PDB entry 7KGB | electron microscopy, 2.70 A resolution | chains a and l of the 52 polymer chains in the assembly

== Chain a ==
Molecule: 16S rRNA
Source organism: Mycobacterium tuberculosis (strain ATCC 25618 / H37Rv)
Sequence (1537 nucleotides; each row starts with the number of its first residue):
     1 UUUUGUUUGG AGAGUUUGAU CCUGGCUCAG GACGAACGCU GGCGGCGUGC UUAACACAUG
    61 CAAGUCGAAC GGAAAGGUCU CUUCGGAGAU ACUCGAGUGG CGAACGGGUG AGUAACACGU
   121 GGGUGAUCUG CCCUGCACUU CGGGAUAAGC CUGGGAAACU GGGUCUAAUA CCGGAUAGGA
   181 CCACGGGAUG CAUGUCUUGU GGUGGAAAGC GCUUUAGCGG UGUGGGAUGA GCCCGCGGCC
   241 UAUCAGCUUG UUGGUGGGGU GACGGCCUAC CAAGGCGACG ACGGGUAGCC GGCCUGAGAG
   301 GGUGUCCGGC CACACUGGGA CUGAGAUACG GCCCAGACUC CUACGGGAGG CAGCAGUGGG
   361 GAAUAUUGCA CAAUGGGCGC AAGCCUGAUG CAGCGACGCC GCGUGGGGGA UGACGGCCUU
   421 CGGGUUGUAA ACCUCUUUCA CCAUCGACGA AGGUCCGGGU UCUCUCGGAU UGACGGUAGG
   481 UGGAGAAGAA GCACCGGCCA ACUACGUGCC AGCAGCCXCG GUAAUACGUA GGGUGCGAGC
   541 GUUGUCCGGA AUUACUGGGC GUAAAGAGCU CGUAGGUGGU UUGUCGCGUU GUUCGUGAAA
   601 UCUCACGGCU UAACUGUGAG CGUGCGGGCG AUACGGGCAG ACUAGAGUAC UGCAGGGGAG
   661 ACUGGAAUUC CUGGUGUAGC GGUGGAAUGC GCAGAUAUCA GGAGGAACAC CGGUGGCGAA
   721 GGCGGGUCUC UGGGCAGUAA CUGACGCUGA GGAGCGAAAG CGUGGGGAGC GAACAGGAUU
   781 AGAUACCCUG GUAGUCCACG CCGUAAACGG UGGGUACUAG GUGUGGGUUU CCUUCCUUGG
   841 GAUCCGUGCC GUAGCUAACG CAUUAAGUAC CCCGCCUGGG GAGUACGGCC GCAAGGCUAA
   901 AACUCAAAGG AAUUGACGGG GGCCCGCACA AGCGGCGGAG CAUGUGGAUU AAUUCGAUGX
   961 AACGCGAAGA ACCUUACCUG GGUUUGACAU GCACAGGACG CGUCUAGAGA UAGGCGUUCC
  1021 CUUGUGGCCU GUGUGCAGGU GGUGCAUGGC UGUCGUCAGC UCGUGUCGUG AGAUGUUGGG
  1081 UUAAGUCCCG CAACGAGCGC AACCCUUGUC UCAUGUUGCC AGCACGUAAU GGUGGGGACU
  1141 CGUGAGAGAC UGCCGGGGUC AACUCGGAGG AAGGUGGGGA UGACGUCAAG UCAUCAUGCC
  1201 CCUUAUGUCC AGGGCUUCAC ACAUGCUACA AUGGCCGGUA CAAAGGGCUG CGAUGCCGCG
  1261 AGGUUAAGCG AAUCCUUAAA AGCCGGUCUC AGUUCGGAUC GGGGUCUGCA ACUCGACCCC
  1321 GUGAAGUCGG AGUCGCUAGU AAUCGCAGAU CAGCAACGCU GCGGUGAAUA CGUUCCCGGG
  1381 CCUUGUACAC ACCGCCCGUC ACGUCAUGAA AGUCGGUAAC ACCCGAAGCC AGUGGCCUAA
  1441 CCCUCGGGAG GGAGCUGUCG AAGGUGGGAU CGGCGAUUGG GACGAAGUCG UAACAAGGUA
  1501 GCCGUACCGG AAGGUGCGGC UGGAUCACCU CCUUUCU
Unresolved in the structure: 1-7, 1527-1537
Modified residues: G7M (N7-methyl-guanosine-5'-monophosphate) at position 518, 2MG (2N-methylguanosine-5'-monophosphate) at position 959, 5MC (5-methylcytidine-5'-monophosphate) at position 960, 4OC (4n,o2'-methylcytidine-5'-monophosphate) at position 1395, UR3 (3-methyluridine-5'-monophoshate) at position 1491, 2MG (2N-methylguanosine-5'-monophosphate) at position 1509, MA6 (6N-dimethyladenosine-5'-monophoshate) at position 1511, MA6 (6N-dimethyladenosine-5'-monophoshate) at position 1512

== Chain l ==
Name: 30S ribosomal protein S12
Source organism: Mycobacterium tuberculosis (strain ATCC 25618 / H37Rv)
UniProt: P9WH63 (RS12_MYCTU); residues 1-124 here = UniProt positions 1-124
Sequence (124 residues; numbered 1 to 124; the number before each row is that of its first residue):
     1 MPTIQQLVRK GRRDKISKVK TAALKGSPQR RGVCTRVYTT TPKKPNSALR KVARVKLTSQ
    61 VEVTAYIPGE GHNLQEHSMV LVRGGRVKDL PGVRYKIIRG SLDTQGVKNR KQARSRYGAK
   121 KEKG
Unresolved in the structure: 1, 124
UniProt features mapped onto this chain:
  - natural variant: Lys-43 (K43R: In strain: 9106, 9181 and 4 more; K43T: In strain: TCVGH25), Lys-88 (K88Q: In strain: F05; K88R: In strain: C37; K88T: In strain: F18)

== Chain a / chain l interface ==
Residue-residue contacts (105; chain a residue first):
  G25(a) with Lys-15(l), salt bridge to the phosphate
  A36(a) with Gln-29(l), hydrogen bond to the sugar
  C37(a) with Gln-29(l), sugar contact; Ile-98(l), sugar contact
  G38(a) with Gly-100(l), phosphate contact; Ser-115(l), hydrogen bond to the sugar; Gly-118(l), sugar contact
  C39(a) with Arg-114(l), sugar contact; Ser-115(l), sugar contact; Ala-119(l), sugar contact; Lys-120(l), salt bridge to the phosphate; Lys-121(l), phosphate contact
  U40(a) with Lys-120(l), phosphate contact; Lys-121(l), hydrogen bond to the phosphate
  C240(a) with Arg-13(l), salt bridge to the phosphate
  U241(a) with Arg-13(l), salt bridge to the phosphate
  G361(a) with Arg-30(l), phosphate contact; Arg-31(l), salt bridge to the phosphate; Thr-58(l), phosphate contact
  A362(a) with Ser-27(l), base contact; Pro-28(l), base contact; Gln-29(l), base contact; Arg-30(l), salt bridge to the phosphate; Arg-31(l), salt bridge to the phosphate; Thr-58(l), hydrogen bond to the phosphate; Leu-81(l), sugar contact
  C492(a) with Arg-114(l), salt bridge to the phosphate; Lys-121(l), salt bridge to the phosphate
  A493(a) with Ala-113(l), phosphate contact; Ser-115(l), hydrogen bond to the phosphate
  C494(a) with Ala-113(l), phosphate contact; Arg-116(l), salt bridge to the phosphate
  C509(a) with Asn-46(l), base contact; Ser-47(l), phosphate contact
  C510(a) with Ser-47(l), phosphate contact
  A511(a) with Leu-49(l), hydrogen bond to the phosphate; Lys-51(l), salt bridge to the phosphate
  G512(a) with Arg-50(l), hydrogen bond to the base; Lys-51(l), salt bridge to the phosphate; Gly-69(l), phosphate contact; Glu-70(l), phosphate contact; Gly-71(l), phosphate contact
  C513(a) with Asn-46(l), base contact; Arg-50(l), base contact; Tyr-66(l), hydrogen bond to the phosphate; Pro-68(l), phosphate contact; Gly-69(l), hydrogen bond to the phosphate; Tyr-117(l), sugar contact
  A514(a) with Val-87(l), hydrogen bond to the base; Asp-89(l), hydrogen bond to the base; Arg-116(l), salt bridge to the phosphate
  G515(a) with Arg-86(l), phosphate contact
  C516(a) with Arg-86(l), salt bridge to the phosphate; Lys-88(l), phosphate contact
  C517(a) with Lys-88(l), salt bridge to the phosphate
  G7M_518(a) with Asn-46(l), base contact
  C519(a) with Asn-46(l), base contact
  G520(a) with Asn-46(l), hydrogen bond to the base
  G528(a) with Glu-70(l), sugar contact; Arg-110(l), salt bridge to the phosphate
  U529(a) with Arg-110(l), salt bridge to the phosphate; Lys-111(l), hydrogen bond to the phosphate; Gln-112(l), hydrogen bond to the phosphate
  A530(a) with Lys-111(l), phosphate contact; Gln-112(l), phosphate contact
  U542(a) with Arg-83(l), hydrogen bond to the sugar
  U543(a) with Pro-28(l), hydrogen bond to the sugar; Arg-83(l), sugar contact; Gly-84(l), hydrogen bond to the sugar
  G544(a) with Thr-21(l), phosphate contact; Pro-28(l), sugar contact; Gly-84(l), phosphate contact
  U545(a) with Lys-20(l), salt bridge to the phosphate; Thr-21(l), phosphate contact
  U552(a) with Lys-15(l), sugar contact
  U553(a) with Arg-12(l), base contact; Arg-13(l), hydrogen bond to the base; Asp-14(l), hydrogen bond to the sugar; Lys-15(l), base contact
  A554(a) with Arg-12(l), base contact
  C555(a) with Leu-7(l), phosphate contact; Arg-12(l), salt bridge to the phosphate
  G558(a) with Pro-2(l), base contact; Arg-12(l), hydrogen bond to the base
  G559(a) with Pro-2(l), base contact
  G576(a) with Gln-5(l), sugar contact
  C873(a) with Thr-3(l), phosphate contact; Gln-5(l), phosphate contact; Gln-6(l), phosphate contact; Arg-9(l), salt bridge to the phosphate
  G874(a) with Gln-6(l), hydrogen bond to the phosphate; Arg-9(l), salt bridge to the phosphate; Lys-10(l), salt bridge to the phosphate
  C875(a) with Pro-2(l), base contact; Lys-10(l), salt bridge to the phosphate
  U877(a) with Arg-12(l), base contact; Lys-15(l), hydrogen bond to the phosphate
  G878(a) with Lys-15(l), salt bridge to the phosphate
  A902(a) with Lys-18(l), phosphate contact
  C903(a) with Lys-18(l), salt bridge to the phosphate
  U904(a) with Lys-18(l), base contact
  C905(a) with Lys-43(l), salt bridge to the phosphate
  A906(a) with Lys-43(l), salt bridge to the phosphate
  A1485(a) with Lys-44(l), phosphate contact
  A1486(a) with Lys-44(l), salt bridge to the phosphate
Other interface residues (no listed pair), chain a (59 interface residues in all): U27, A35, G491, G541, G575, A750, C872, C876
Other interface residues (no listed pair), chain l (66 interface residues in all): Ile-4, Leu-24, Gly-26, Pro-45, Ala-48, Gly-85, Pro-91, Gly-92, Arg-94, Lys-96, Arg-99, Ser-101, Asn-109

== Summary ==
Chain a and chain l form an interface of 59 and 66 residues respectively; the contacts include 22 hydrogen
bonds and 28 salt bridges. Among the polar pairs are G512(a)/Arg-50(l), A514(a)/Val-87(l) and
A514(a)/Asp-89(l).
Chain a is 16S rRNA and chain l is 30S ribosomal protein S12, both from Mycobacterium tuberculosis (strain
ATCC 25618 / H37Rv); the structure, CryoEM structure of A2296-methylated Mycobacterium tuberculosis ribosome
bound with SEQ-9, was determined by electron microscopy (same publication as 7SFR).
